PDB entry 8KB0 | X-ray diffraction, 2.48 A resolution | chains A and B of the 3 polymer chains in the assembly

[Chain A]
Molecule: MHC class I antigen alpha chain
Organism: Anas platyrhynchos
Amino-acid sequence (271 residues; numbered 1 to 271; the number before each row is that of its first residue):
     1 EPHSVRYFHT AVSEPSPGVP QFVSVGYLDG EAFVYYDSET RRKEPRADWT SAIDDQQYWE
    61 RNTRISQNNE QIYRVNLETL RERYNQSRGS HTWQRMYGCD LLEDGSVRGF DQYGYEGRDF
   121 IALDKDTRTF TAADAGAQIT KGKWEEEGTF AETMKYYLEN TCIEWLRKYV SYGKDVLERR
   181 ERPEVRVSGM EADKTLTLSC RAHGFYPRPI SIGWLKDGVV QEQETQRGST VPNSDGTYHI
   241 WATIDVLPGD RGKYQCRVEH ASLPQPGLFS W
Disulfide bonds: Cys99-Cys162, Cys200-Cys256

[Chain B]
Molecule: Beta2-microglobulin
Organism: Anas platyrhynchos
UniProtKB: Q14U75 (Q14U75_ANAPL); residues 1-101 here correspond to UniProt positions 19-119 (UniProt number = residue number + 18)
Amino-acid sequence (103 residues; each row starts with the number of its first residue; numbers below 1 keep their minus sign (Glu-1 is residue -1)):
    -1 EFGQAKAAPK VQVYSRHPAT AGTENILNCY VEGFHPPKID IALLKNGEPM KDVKYNDMSF
    59 GDDWTFQRLV YAPFTPTKSD VYTCRVDHEA FTEPQSFRWE PDF
Unresolved in the structure: -1 to 0, 100-101
Disulfide bonds: Cys27-Cys82
Differences from the reference sequence: expression tag (-1 to 0)

[Interface between chain A and chain B]
Contacting residue pairs - 62 pairs, chain A then chain B:
  Phe8(A) - Phe58(B)
  His9(A) - Phe58(B)
  Thr10(A) - Phe58(B)
  Thr10(A) - Phe64(B)
  Ser16(A) - Lys36(B)
  Gly18(A) - Arg66(B)  hydrogen bond (backbone-side chain)
  Val19(A) - Pro35(B)
  Tyr27(A) - Met56(B)
  Tyr27(A) - Ser57(B)
  Tyr35(A) - Asp55(B)
  Arg46(A) - Asp55(B)  salt bridge
  Thr92(A) - His33(B)
  Thr92(A) - Pro35(B)
  Gln94(A) - His33(B)  hydrogen bond
  Gln94(A) - Phe58(B)
  Gln94(A) - Trp62(B)  hydrogen bond (side chain-backbone)
  Gln94(A) - Phe64(B)
  Arg95(A) - Phe58(B)
  Gln112(A) - Asp60(B)  hydrogen bond
  Gln112(A) - Trp62(B)
  Tyr113(A) - Trp62(B)
  Gly114(A) - Trp62(B)
  Glu116(A) - Gln2(B)
  Glu116(A) - Ala3(B)  hydrogen bond (backbone-backbone)
  Glu116(A) - His33(B)
  Gly117(A) - His33(B)  hydrogen bond (backbone-side chain)
  Gly117(A) - Asp61(B)
  Gly117(A) - Trp62(B)
  Arg118(A) - Gly1(B)  hydrogen bond (side chain-backbone)
  Arg118(A) - Gln2(B)
  Arg118(A) - Ala3(B)
  Arg118(A) - Trp62(B)
  Asp119(A) - Trp62(B)  hydrogen bond
  Glu184(A) - Arg14(B)  salt bridge
  Glu184(A) - His15(B)  salt bridge
  Glu184(A) - Pro16(B)
  Arg186(A) - Pro16(B)
  Arg186(A) - Ala17(B)  hydrogen bond (side chain-backbone)
  Arg186(A) - Thr18(B)
  Arg201(A) - Tyr12(B)
  His203(A) - Ser13(B)  hydrogen bond (side chain-backbone)
  His203(A) - Arg14(B)  hydrogen bond (side chain-backbone)
  His203(A) - His15(B)
  His203(A) - Pro16(B)
  Gly204(A) - Arg14(B)
  Ser229(A) - Glu30(B)
  Val231(A) - Tyr12(B)
  Val231(A) - Tyr28(B)  hydrophobic
  Pro232(A) - Tyr12(B)  hydrogen bond (backbone-side chain)
  Pro232(A) - Tyr28(B)  hydrophobic
  Pro232(A) - Leu67(B)
  Asn233(A) - Tyr12(B)
  Asn233(A) - Arg14(B)
  Asn233(A) - Asn26(B)  hydrogen bond
  Asn233(A) - Leu67(B)
  Ser234(A) - Leu67(B)
  Ser234(A) - Tyr69(B)
  Asp235(A) - Arg14(B)  salt bridge
  Thr237(A) - Arg14(B)
  His239(A) - Tyr12(B)
  His239(A) - Ser13(B)
  Trp241(A) - Gln10(B)  hydrogen bond
Other interface residues (no listed pair), chain A (41 interface residues in all): Val12, Pro17, Val25, Gln86, Ser90, His91, Met96, Glu181
Other interface residues (no listed pair), chain B (32 interface residues in all): Val11, Ile24, Pro34, Ile37

[Summary]
41 residues of chain A face 32 of chain B across their interface, with 14 hydrogen bonds and 4 salt bridges.
Polar pairs include Arg46(A)-Asp55(B), Glu184(A)-Arg14(B) and Glu184(A)-His15(B).
Chain A is MHC class I antigen alpha chain and chain B is Beta2-microglobulin, both from Anas platyrhynchos;
the structure, Crystal structure of 01JD-AEAIIVAMV, was determined by X-ray diffraction (same publication as
8KB1).
